PDB entry 1AGP | X-ray diffraction, 2.30 A resolution | chain A

# Chain A
Protein: C-H-ras P21 protein
From: Homo sapiens
UniProtKB: P01112 (RASH_HUMAN); residues 1-166 here = UniProt positions 1-166
Sequence (166 residues; row label = number of the first residue in the row):
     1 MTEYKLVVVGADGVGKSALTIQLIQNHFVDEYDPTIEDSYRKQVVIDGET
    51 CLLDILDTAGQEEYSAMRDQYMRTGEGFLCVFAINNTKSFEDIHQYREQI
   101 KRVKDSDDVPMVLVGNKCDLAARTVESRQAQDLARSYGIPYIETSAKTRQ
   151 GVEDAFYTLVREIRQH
Sequence notes: engineered mutation Asp-12 (Gly in P01112)
Bound ions: Mg2+: Ser-17, Thr-35 (together with GMP-PNP)
Ligand contacts: GMP-PNP (GNP; phosphoaminophosphonic acid-guanylate ester): Ala-11, Asp-12, Gly-13, Val-14, Gly-15, Lys-16, Ser-17, Ala-18, Phe-28, Val-29, Asp-30, Glu-31, Tyr-32, Asp-33, Pro-34, Thr-35, Thr-58, Ala-59, Gly-60, Gln-61, Asn-116, Lys-117, Asp-119, Leu-120, Ser-145, Ala-146, Lys-147
Swiss-Prot annotation at these positions:
  - region: His-166 (Hypervariable region)
  - motif: Tyr-32 to Tyr-40 (Effector region)
  - binding site (GTP): Gly-13 to Ala-18, Val-29 to Thr-35, Ala-59, Gly-60, Asn-116 to Asp-119, Ser-145 to Lys-147
  - modified residue: Met-1 (N-acetylmethionine), Thr-2 (N-acetylthreonine), Cys-118 (S-nitrosocysteine)
  - glycosylation: Thr-35 (Microbial infection: O-linked (Glc) threonine)
  - natural variant: Asp-12 (G12D: In CSTLO; this construct carries the variant), Gly-13 (G13C: In CSTLO; G13D: In CSTLO; G13R: In SFM), Gln-22 (Q22K: In CMEMS), Glu-37 (E37EE: In CSTLO), Thr-58 (T58I: In CSTLO), Gln-61 (Q61K: In NMTC2; Q61L: In melanoma), Glu-63 (E63K: In CMEMS), Ser-89 (S89C: Found in a patient with severe fetal hydrops and pleural effusion; uncertain significance), Lys-117 (K117R: In CSTLO), Ala-146 (A146T: In CSTLO; A146V: In CSTLO)
  - mutagenesis: Ser-17 (S17N: Dominant negative. Prevents PLCE1 EGF-induced recruitment to plasma membrane. No effect on subcellular location of isoform 2), Asn-26 (N26G: Loss of interaction with PLCE1; when associated with V-12), Val-29 (V29A: No effect on interaction with PLCE1; when associated with V-12), Tyr-32 (Y32F: Loss of interaction and recruitment to plasma membrane of PLCE1; when associated with V-12), Pro-34 (P34G: No effect on interaction with PLCE1; when associated with V-12), Thr-35 (T35S: Loss of interaction with PLCE1; when associated with V-12), Glu-37 (E37G: No effect on interaction with PLCE1; when associated with V-12), Asp-38 (D38N: No effect on interaction with PLCE1; when associated with V-12), Ser-39 (S39C: No effect on interaction with PLCE1; when associated with V-12), Ala-59 (A59T: Loss of GTPase activity and creation of an autophosphorylation site), Gln-61 (Q61I: Moderately increased transformation of cultured cell lines; Q61R: Promotes interaction with SHOC2 and PP1C; Q61V: Strongly increased transformation of cultured cell lines), Ala-83 (A83T: GTP-binding activity reduced by factor of 30), 4 further mutagenesis entries in UniProt

# In short
Bound to chain A: GMP-PNP. Ser-17 and Thr-35 form the Mg2+ site. Curated annotation (UniProt) lists 22
GTP-binding residues and 17 mutagenesis sites.
Chain A is C-H-ras P21 protein (Homo sapiens); the structure, Three-dimensional structures and properties of a
transforming and a nontransforming gly-12 mutant of P21-H-ras, was determined by X-ray diffraction (same
publication as 821P).
